Entry 6ASO (X-ray diffraction, 2.71 A resolution); this record covers chains B and C of the 9 polymer chains in the assembly.

# Chain B
Molecule: U6 snRNA-associated Sm-like protein LSm2
Source organism: Saccharomyces cerevisiae
UniProt: P38203 (LSM2_YEAST); residues 1-95 here = UniProt positions 1-95
Sequence (95 residues; row label = number of the first residue in the row):
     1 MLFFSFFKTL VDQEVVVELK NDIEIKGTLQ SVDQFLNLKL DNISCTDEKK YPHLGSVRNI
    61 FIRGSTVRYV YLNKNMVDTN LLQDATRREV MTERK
From the paper describing this entry:
  - binding site for Saccharomyces cerevisiae strain HB_S_GIMBLETTROAD_9 chromosome XII sequence: K20
  - mutagenesis - K20A, K20E: abolished growth
  - mutagenesis - K20E: decreased binding to Saccharomyces cerevisiae strain HB_S_GIMBLETTROAD_9 chromosome XII sequence
  - mutagenesis - K20E: decreased binding to U6 3'-end

# Chain C
Molecule: U6 snRNA-associated Sm-like protein LSm3
Source organism: Saccharomyces cerevisiae
UniProt: P57743 (LSM3_YEAST); residues 1-89 here = UniProt positions 1-89
Sequence (97 residues; row label = number of the first residue in the row):
     1 METPLDLLKL NLDERVYIKL RGARTLVGTL QAFDSHCNIV LSDAVETIYQ LNNEELSESE
    61 RRCEMVFIRG DTVTLISTPS EDDDGAVEIW SHPQFEK
Unresolved in the structure: 80-97
Differences from the reference sequence: expression tag (90-97)
From the paper describing this entry:
  - binding site for Saccharomyces cerevisiae strain HB_S_GIMBLETTROAD_9 chromosome XII sequence: R21, R69
  - mutagenesis - R21A: unchanged growth
  - mutagenesis - R21D: decreased growth
  - mutagenesis - R21D: decreased binding to Saccharomyces cerevisiae strain HB_S_GIMBLETTROAD_9 chromosome XII sequence

# How chain B and chain C interact
Residue-residue contacts (59):
  F3(B) - A32(C)  hydrophobic
  F3(B) - F33(C)  hydrophobic
  F3(B) - D34(C)
  F3(B) - N38(C)
  F3(B) - I39(C)
  F3(B) - V40(C)  hydrophobic
  F3(B) - F67(C)  hydrophobic
  F6(B) - V40(C)  hydrophobic
  F7(B) - F67(C)  hydrophobic
  E18(B) - R24(C)  salt bridge
  E18(B) - R61(C)  salt bridge
  K20(B) - D71(C)  salt bridge
  K20(B) - T72(C)
  D22(B) - R24(C)  salt bridge
  E24(B) - R61(C)  salt bridge
  F35(B) - R69(C)
  L36(B) - N38(C)
  G64(B) - R69(C)  hydrogen bond (backbone-side chain)
  S65(B) - R69(C)
  V67(B) - R69(C)
  R68(B) - R24(C)
  R68(B) - F67(C)
  R68(B) - I68(C)
  R68(B) - R69(C)  hydrogen bond (backbone-backbone)
  Y69(B) - L20(C)
  Y69(B) - L26(C)
  Y69(B) - E46(C)  hydrogen bond
  Y69(B) - V66(C)  hydrophobic
  Y69(B) - F67(C)
  Y69(B) - I68(C)  hydrophobic
  V70(B) - V66(C)
  V70(B) - F67(C)  hydrogen bond (backbone-backbone)
  Y71(B) - R61(C)  hydrogen bond
  Y71(B) - C63(C)  hydrophobic
  Y71(B) - M65(C)
  Y71(B) - V66(C)  hydrophobic
  L72(B) - M65(C)  hydrogen bond (backbone-backbone)
  N73(B) - E64(C)
  K74(B) - D43(C)  salt bridge
  K74(B) - E64(C)
  V77(B) - M65(C)  hydrophobic
  T79(B) - Q31(C)
  T79(B) - M65(C)
  L82(B) - Q31(C)
  L82(B) - A32(C)  hydrophobic
  Q83(B) - L12(C)
  Q83(B) - D13(C)  hydrogen bond
  Q83(B) - Q31(C)  hydrogen bond
  T86(B) - L12(C)
  T86(B) - Q31(C)
  T86(B) - A32(C)
  T86(B) - F33(C)
  R87(B) - L12(C)
  V90(B) - D6(C)
  V90(B) - K9(C)
  V90(B) - F33(C)  hydrophobic
  E93(B) - L5(C)
  E93(B) - F33(C)
  E93(B) - S35(C)
Interface residues without a listed pair, chain B (29 interface residues in all): L2, M91
Interface residues without a listed pair, chain C (29 interface residues in all): L30
Interface features reported in the paper:
  - pairs named by the authors: K20(B)-D71(C) (salt bridge), R69(C)-K20(B)

# In short
Chain B and chain C each contribute 29 residues to their interface, with 8 hydrogen bonds and 6 salt bridges.
Among the polar pairs are E18(B)-R24(C), E18(B)-R61(C) and K20(B)-D71(C). The authors report a salt bridge
between K20(B) and D71(C); a contact between R69(C) and K20(B). The paper reports a binding site for
Saccharomyces cerevisiae strain HB_S_GIMBLETTROAD_9 chromosome XII sequence at K20(B) and R21(C) among others;
K20A and K20E of chain B abolish growth; 4 substitutions were tested in all.
Here chain B is U6 snRNA-associated Sm-like protein LSm2 and chain C is U6 snRNA-associated Sm-like protein
LSm3, both from Saccharomyces cerevisiae. Entry 6ASO (Structure of yeast U6 snRNP with 3'-phosphate terminated
U6 RNA) was determined by X-ray diffraction (same publication as 5VSU).
